PDB entry 4MFE | X-ray diffraction, 2.61 A resolution | chains A and C of the 4 polymer chains in the assembly

== Chain A (and C) ==
Molecule: Pyruvate carboxylase
From: Rhizobium etli
Notes: EC 6.4.1.1; fragment: carboxyl transferase domain; chain C of this document is another copy of the same molecule, construct and numbering; everything in this record applies to it too
UniProtKB: Q2K340 (Q2K340_RHIEC); residue numbers follow UniProt; this construct covers 465-1067
Sequence (632 residues; each row starts with the number of its first residue):
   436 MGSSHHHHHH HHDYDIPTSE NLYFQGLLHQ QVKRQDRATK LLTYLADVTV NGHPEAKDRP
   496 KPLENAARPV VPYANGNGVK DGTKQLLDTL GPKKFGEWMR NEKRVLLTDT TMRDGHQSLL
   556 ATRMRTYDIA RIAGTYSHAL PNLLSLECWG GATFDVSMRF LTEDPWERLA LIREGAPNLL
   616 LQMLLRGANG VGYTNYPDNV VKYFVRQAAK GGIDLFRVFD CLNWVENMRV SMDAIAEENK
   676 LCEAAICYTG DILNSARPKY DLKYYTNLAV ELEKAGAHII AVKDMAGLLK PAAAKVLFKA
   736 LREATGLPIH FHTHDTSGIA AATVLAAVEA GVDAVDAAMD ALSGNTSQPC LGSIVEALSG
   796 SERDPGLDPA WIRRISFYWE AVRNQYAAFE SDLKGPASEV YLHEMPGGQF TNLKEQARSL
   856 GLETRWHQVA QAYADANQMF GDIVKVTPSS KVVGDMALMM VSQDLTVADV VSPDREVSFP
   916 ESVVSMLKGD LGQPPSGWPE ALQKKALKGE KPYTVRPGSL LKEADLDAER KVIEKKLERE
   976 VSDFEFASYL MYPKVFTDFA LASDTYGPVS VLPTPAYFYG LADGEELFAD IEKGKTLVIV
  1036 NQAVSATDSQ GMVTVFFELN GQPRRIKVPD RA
Disordered / not traced: 436-470
Sequence notes: expression tag (436-464)
Modified positions: K718 (lysine nz-carboxylic acid; KCX)
Ion coordination: Mg2+: M534, R535, E537, D768; Zn2+: D549, K718, H747, H749
Residues lining bound ligands:
  - 3-hydroxypyruvic acid (3PY): R548, D549, Q552, G586, A587, L619, R621, F654, K718, M720, V881, T882
  - biotin (BTN): Y479, D482, V483, N486, G487, H488, P489, Y1001, R1066
Reported in the primary citation:
  - binding site for 3-hydroxypyruvic acid: R548, Q552, R621, T882
  - catalytic residues: T882 (citing earlier work)
  - catalytic residues: R548, Q552, R621 (proposed by the authors, not directly observed)

== Interface between chain A and chain C ==
Pairs across the interface (9):
  D1018(A) - A1041(C)
  Q1037(A) - S1040(C)
  Q1037(A) - F1051(C)
  A1038(A) - S1040(C)
  A1038(A) - F1051(C)  hydrophobic
  S1040(A) - Q1037(C)
  A1041(A) - D1018(C)
  F1051(A) - A1038(C)  hydrophobic
  F1051(A) - F1051(C)  hydrophobic
Also at the interface, not in a pair above, chain C (8 interface residues in all): V1039, R1060

== In short ==
The interface between chain A and chain C involves 6 residues on one side and 8 on the other. Bound to chain
A: 3-hydroxypyruvic acid and biotin. The paper reports catalytic residues T882(A), R548(A) and Q552(A) among
others; a binding site for 3-hydroxypyruvic acid at R548(A), Q552(A) and R621(A) among others.
Both chains are Pyruvate carboxylase (Rhizobium etli). Entry 4MFE (Structure of the carboxyl transferase
domain from Rhizobium etli pyruvate carboxylase with 3-hydroxypyruvate) was determined by X-ray diffraction
together with 4MIM and 4MFD from the same study.
